7TLL - chains A and B; structure by X-ray diffraction, 1.63 A resolution.

[Chain A (and B)]
Protein: 3C-like proteinase nsp5
From: Severe acute respiratory syndrome coronavirus 2
Notes: EC 3.4.22.69; chain B of this document is another copy of the same molecule, construct and numbering; everything in this record applies to it too
UniProt: P0DTC1 (R1A_SARS2); residues 1-306 here correspond to UniProt positions 3264-3569 (UniProt number = residue number + 3263)
Amino-acid sequence (306 residues; each row starts with the number of its first residue):
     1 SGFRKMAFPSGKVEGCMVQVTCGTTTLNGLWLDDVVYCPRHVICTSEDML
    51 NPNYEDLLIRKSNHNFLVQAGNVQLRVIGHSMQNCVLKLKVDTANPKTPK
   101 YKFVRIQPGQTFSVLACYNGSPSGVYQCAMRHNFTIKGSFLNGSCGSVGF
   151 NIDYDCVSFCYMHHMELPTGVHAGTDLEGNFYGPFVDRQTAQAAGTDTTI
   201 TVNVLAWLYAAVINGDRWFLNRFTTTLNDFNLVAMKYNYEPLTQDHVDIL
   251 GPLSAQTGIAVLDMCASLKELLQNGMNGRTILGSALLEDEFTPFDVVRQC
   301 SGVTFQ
Not modelled in the structure: 303-306 (chain B: 304-306)
Sequence notes: engineered mutation H132 (Pro3395 in P0DTC1)
Covalent attachments: Paxlovid, bound form (4WI) linked to C145
Small-molecule neighbours: Paxlovid, bound form (4WI; (1R,2S,5S)-N-{(1E,2S)-1-imino-3-[(3S)-2-oxopyrrolidin-3-yl]propan-2-yl}-6,6-dimethyl-3-[3-methyl-N-(trifluoroacetyl)-L-valyl]-3-azabicyclo[3.1.0]hexane-2-carboxamide): H41, M49, Y54, F140, L141, N142, G143, S144, H163, H164, M165, E166, L167, P168, H172, D187, R188, Q189, T190, Q192
From the paper describing this entry:
  - mutagenesis - P132H (Ki 0.64 nM): unchanged binding to Paxlovid, bound form
  - mutagenesis - P132H (20,800 S-1 M-1): unchanged catalytic activity
  - binding site for Paxlovid, bound form: E166

[Interface between chain A and chain B]
Pairs across the interface (77):
  S1(A) - S139(B)
  S1(A) - F140(B)  hydrogen bond (backbone-backbone)
  S1(A) - E166(B)  hydrogen bond
  S1(A) - H172(B)  hydrogen bond (backbone-side chain)
  G2(A) - G138(B)
  G2(A) - S139(B)  hydrogen bond (backbone-side chain)
  R4(A) - K5(B)
  R4(A) - Y126(B)
  R4(A) - Q127(B)  hydrogen bond (side chain-backbone)
  R4(A) - C128(B)
  R4(A) - K137(B)  hydrogen bond (side chain-backbone)
  R4(A) - G138(B)
  R4(A) - S139(B)
  K5(A) - R4(B)
  K5(A) - Y126(B)
  M6(A) - G124(B)
  M6(A) - V125(B)
  M6(A) - Y126(B)  hydrophobic
  M6(A) - S139(B)
  A7(A) - G124(B)
  A7(A) - V125(B)  hydrogen bond (backbone-backbone)
  F8(A) - V125(B)
  P9(A) - S10(B)
  P9(A) - E14(B)
  P9(A) - P122(B)
  P9(A) - S123(B)
  P9(A) - G124(B)
  S10(A) - P9(B)
  S10(A) - S10(B)  hydrogen bond (backbone-side chain)
  S10(A) - E14(B)  hydrogen bond (backbone-side chain)
  G11(A) - G11(B)
  G11(A) - E14(B)  hydrogen bond (backbone-side chain)
  E14(A) - P9(B)
  E14(A) - S10(B)  hydrogen bond (side chain-backbone)
  E14(A) - G11(B)  hydrogen bond (side chain-backbone)
  Y118(A) - G302(B)
  P122(A) - P9(B)  hydrophobic
  S123(A) - P9(B)
  S123(A) - R298(B)  hydrogen bond (backbone-side chain)
  S123(A) - V303(B)
  G124(A) - M6(B)
  G124(A) - A7(B)
  G124(A) - P9(B)
  G124(A) - R298(B)
  V125(A) - M6(B)
  V125(A) - A7(B)  hydrogen bond (backbone-backbone)
  V125(A) - F8(B)
  V125(A) - V125(B)  hydrophobic
  Y126(A) - K5(B)
  Y126(A) - M6(B)  hydrophobic
  Q127(A) - R4(B)  hydrogen bond (backbone-side chain)
  C128(A) - R4(B)  hydrogen bond
  K137(A) - R4(B)  hydrogen bond (backbone-side chain)
  G138(A) - G2(B)
  G138(A) - R4(B)
  S139(A) - S1(B)
  S139(A) - G2(B)  hydrogen bond (side chain-backbone)
  S139(A) - R4(B)
  S139(A) - M6(B)
  S139(A) - Q299(B)  hydrogen bond
  F140(A) - S1(B)  hydrogen bond (backbone-backbone)
  L141(A) - Q299(B)
  L141(A) - C300(B)
  L141(A) - S301(B)
  L141(A) - G302(B)
  E166(A) - S1(B)  hydrogen bond
  H172(A) - S1(B)  hydrogen bond (side chain-backbone)
  G283(A) - K137(B)
  G283(A) - L286(B)
  A285(A) - A285(B)  hydrophobic
  L286(A) - G283(B)
  L286(A) - A285(B)  hydrophobic
  R298(A) - S123(B)  hydrogen bond (side chain-backbone)
  R298(A) - G124(B)
  Q299(A) - S139(B)  hydrogen bond
  Q299(A) - L141(B)
  G302(A) - L141(B)
Other interface residues (no listed pair), chain A (37 interface residues in all): F3, L115, T280, L282, S301
Other interface residues (no listed pair), chain B (38 interface residues in all): F3, L115, G170, T280

[In short]
37 residues of chain A face 38 of chain B across their interface; the contacts include 24 hydrogen bonds.
Polar contacts include S1(A)-E166(B), S1(A)-H172(B) and G2(A)-S139(B). Paxlovid, bound form is covalently
linked to C145(A). The paper reports a binding site for Paxlovid, bound form at E166(A); P132H of chain A
leaves binding to Paxlovid, bound form unchanged.
Chain A and chain B are both 3C-like proteinase nsp5 (Severe acute respiratory syndrome coronavirus 2); the
structure, Structure of SARS-CoV-2 Mpro Omicron P132H in complex with Nirmatrelvir (PF-07321332), was
determined by X-ray diffraction (same publication as 7U28 and 7U29).
